PDB entry 5HUP | X-ray diffraction, 3.42 A resolution | chains C and E of the 3 polymer chains in the assembly

Chain C (and E):
Name: Nicotinate-nucleotide pyrophosphorylase (Carboxylating)
From: Streptococcus pyogenes serotype M4 (strain MGAS10750)
Notes: EC 2.4.2.19; chain E of this document is another copy of the same molecule, construct and numbering; everything in this record applies to it too
UniProtKB: Q1J647 (Q1J647_STRPF); residues 1-290 here correspond to UniProt positions 10-299 (UniProt number = residue number + 9)
Amino-acid sequence (315 residues; each row starts with the number of its first residue; numbers below 1 keep their minus sign (Met-24 is residue -24)):
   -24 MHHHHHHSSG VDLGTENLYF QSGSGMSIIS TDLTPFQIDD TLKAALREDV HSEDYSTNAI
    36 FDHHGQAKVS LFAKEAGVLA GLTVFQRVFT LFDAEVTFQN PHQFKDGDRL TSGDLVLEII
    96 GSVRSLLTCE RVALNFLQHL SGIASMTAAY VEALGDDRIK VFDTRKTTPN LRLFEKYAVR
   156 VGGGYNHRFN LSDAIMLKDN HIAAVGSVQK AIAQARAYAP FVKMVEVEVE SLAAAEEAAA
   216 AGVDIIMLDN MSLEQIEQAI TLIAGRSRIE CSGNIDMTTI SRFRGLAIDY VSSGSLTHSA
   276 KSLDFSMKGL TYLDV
Unresolved in the structure: -24 to 7, 215-216, 290 (chain E: -24 to 4, 289-290)
Sequence notes: initiating methionine (-24); expression tag (-23 to 0)

How chain C and chain E interact:
Pairs across the interface - 92 pairs, chain C then chain E:
  Thr16(C) with Asn145(E), hydrogen bond (backbone-side chain)
  Ala19(C) with Asn145(E)
  Ala20(C) with Asn145(E), hydrogen bond (backbone-side chain)
  Glu23(C) with Asn145(E), hydrogen bond (side chain-backbone); Leu146(E); Arg147(E), hydrogen bond (side chain-backbone); Asn165(E)
  Asp24(C) with Arg140(E), salt bridge; Arg147(E), salt bridge; Asn165(E); Leu166(E), hydrogen bond (backbone-backbone)
  Val25(C) with Leu166(E), hydrophobic; Ser167(E)
  His26(C) with Asn165(E); Ser167(E), hydrogen bond (backbone-side chain)
  Ser27(C) with Ser167(E), hydrogen bond (backbone-side chain)
  Glu28(C) with Leu166(E); Ser167(E), hydrogen bond (backbone-side chain); Tyr193(E), hydrogen bond
  Asp29(C) with Leu166(E)
  Tyr30(C) with Leu166(E); Ser167(E); Ile170(E), hydrophobic; Lys198(E)
  Ser31(C) with Arg163(E); Ile170(E); Met171(E); Leu172(E); His176(E)
  Thr32(C) with His176(E), hydrogen bond
  Asn33(C) with Tyr193(E)
  Ala34(C) with Gln189(E), hydrogen bond (backbone-side chain); Ala190(E), hydrophobic; Tyr193(E), hydrophobic
  Ile35(C) with His176(E); Val180(E), hydrophobic; Gln189(E)
  Phe36(C) with Gln189(E)
  Asp37(C) with Gln189(E), hydrogen bond
  Leu102(C) with His176(E)
  Thr103(C) with Leu166(E)
  Arg106(C) with Arg140(E); Lys141(E)
  Asn110(C) with Arg140(E), hydrogen bond (side chain-backbone); Lys141(E); Thr142(E), hydrogen bond (side chain-backbone)
  Phe111(C) with Pro144(E), hydrophobic
  His114(C) with Thr143(E)
  Arg140(C) with Asn110(E)
  Lys141(C) with Asn110(E)
  Thr142(C) with Asn110(E)
  Thr143(C) with His114(E)
  Pro144(C) with Phe111(E), hydrophobic
  Asn145(C) with Thr16(E), hydrogen bond (side chain-backbone); Ala19(E); Ala20(E), hydrogen bond (side chain-backbone); Glu23(E), hydrogen bond (backbone-side chain)
  Leu146(C) with Glu23(E), hydrogen bond (backbone-side chain)
  Arg147(C) with Glu23(E), salt bridge; Asp24(E), salt bridge
  Asn165(C) with Glu23(E); Asp24(E); His26(E)
  Leu166(C) with Asp24(E), hydrogen bond (backbone-backbone); Glu28(E); Asp29(E); Thr103(E)
  Ser167(C) with Val25(E); His26(E), hydrogen bond (side chain-backbone); Ser27(E), hydrogen bond (side chain-backbone); Glu28(E), hydrogen bond (side chain-backbone); Tyr30(E)
  Ile170(C) with Tyr30(E), hydrophobic
  Met171(C) with Ser31(E)
  His176(C) with Ile35(E)
  Ala179(C) with Ile35(E), hydrophobic; Phe36(E), hydrophobic
  Val180(C) with Ile35(E), hydrophobic
  Ala186(C) with Ile35(E)
  Gln189(C) with Ala34(E)
  Tyr193(C) with Tyr30(E), hydrophobic; Asn33(E); Ala34(E), hydrophobic
  Lys198(C) with Tyr30(E)
  His273(C) with Ser277(E), hydrogen bond
  Ser274(C) with Ser277(E)
  Ser277(C) with His273(E), hydrogen bond; Ser274(E)
  Met282(C) with Asn175(E)
  Leu285(C) with Asn175(E); Ala179(E), hydrophobic
  Tyr287(C) with Ala179(E), hydrogen bond (side chain-backbone)
Also at the interface, not in a pair above, chain C (56 interface residues in all): Gln113, Arg163, Asn175, Ala190, Ala275, Lys276
Also at the interface, not in a pair above, chain E (51 interface residues in all): Arg106, Ala186, Ala194, Lys276, Leu285

In short:
The interface between chain C and chain E involves 56 residues on one side and 51 on the other, with 25
hydrogen bonds and 4 salt bridges. Polar pairs include Asp24(C)-Arg140(E), Asp24(C)-Arg147(E) and
Arg147(C)-Glu23(E).
Both chains are Nicotinate-nucleotide pyrophosphorylase (Carboxylating) (Streptococcus pyogenes serotype M4
(strain MGAS10750)). Entry 5HUP (Crystal Structure of NadC from Streptococcus pyogenes) was determined by
X-ray diffraction (same publication as 5HUH, 5HUJ, 5HUL and 5HUO).
